Entry 8Y81 (electron microscopy, 2.89 A resolution); this record covers chains A and B of the 6 polymer chains in the assembly.

# Chain A
Molecule: High affinity immunoglobulin epsilon receptor subunit alpha
From: Rattus norvegicus
Reference sequence: P12371 (FCERA_RAT); residues 1-245 here = UniProt positions 1-245
Amino-acid sequence (245 residues; each row starts with the number of its first residue):
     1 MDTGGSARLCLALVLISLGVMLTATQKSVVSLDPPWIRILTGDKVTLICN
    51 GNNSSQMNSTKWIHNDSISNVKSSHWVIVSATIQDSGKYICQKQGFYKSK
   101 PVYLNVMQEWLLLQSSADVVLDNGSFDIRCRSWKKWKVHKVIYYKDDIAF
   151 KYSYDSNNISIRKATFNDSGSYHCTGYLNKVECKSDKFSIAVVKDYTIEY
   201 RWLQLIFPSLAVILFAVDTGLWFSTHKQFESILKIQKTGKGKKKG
Unresolved in the structure: 1-24, 237-245
Disulfides: C49-C91, C130-C174
Covalent attachments: N-acetylglucosamine (NAG) linked to N65, N158, N167
Curated features (UniProtKB/Swiss-Prot):
  - glycosylation (N-linked (GlcNAc...) asparagine): N52, N53, N58, N65, N123, N158, N167
From the paper describing this entry:
  - binding site for cholesterol hemisuccinate: L214, V217

# Chain B
Molecule: High affinity immunoglobulin epsilon receptor subunit beta
From: Rattus norvegicus
Reference sequence: P13386 (FCERB_RAT); numbering as in UniProt (aligned over 1-243)
Amino-acid sequence (243 residues; row label = number of the first residue in the row):
     1 MDTENKSRADLALPNPQESPSAPDIELLEASPPAKALPEKPASPPPQQTW
    51 QSFLKKELEFLGVTQVLVGLICLCFGTVVCSTLQTSDFDDEVLLLYRAGY
   101 PFWGAVLFVLSGFLSIMSERKNTLYLVRGSLGANIVSSIAAGLGIAILIL
   151 NLSNNSAYMNYCKDITEDDGCFVTSFITELVLMLLFLTILAFCSAVLLII
   201 YRIGQEFERSKVPDDRLYEELHVYSPIYSALEDTREASAPVVS
Unresolved in the structure: 1-49, 208-243
Disulfides: C162-C171
Curated features (UniProtKB/Swiss-Prot):
  - modified residue: Y218 (Phosphotyrosine), Y224 (Phosphotyrosine), S225 (Phosphoserine), Y228 (Phosphotyrosine)
From the paper describing this entry:
  - binding site for cholesterol hemisuccinate: V63, L67, L70, R120

# How chain A and chain B interact
Pairs across the interface (51; chain A residue first):
  T25(A) - Y161(B)
  Q26(A) - Y161(B)
  K27(A) - Y158(B)  hydrogen bond
  K27(A) - D168(B)  salt bridge
  K27(A) - G170(B)
  K61(A) - D90(B)  salt bridge
  D66(A) - Q84(B)
  D66(A) - S86(B)  hydrogen bond
  D66(A) - D87(B)
  K88(A) - D87(B)  salt bridge
  I90(A) - S86(B)
  I90(A) - D87(B)
  Q92(A) - D89(B)
  Y97(A) - D89(B)
  Y97(A) - E91(B)
  Y97(A) - N154(B)
  Y97(A) - A157(B)
  Y97(A) - Y158(B)  hydrogen bond (side chain-backbone)
  K98(A) - S86(B)  hydrogen bond (side chain-backbone)
  K98(A) - F88(B)  hydrogen bond (side chain-backbone)
  K98(A) - D89(B)  hydrogen bond (backbone-side chain)
  K100(A) - D168(B)
  I198(A) - T166(B)
  I198(A) - D168(B)
  I198(A) - D169(B)
  I198(A) - F172(B)  hydrophobic
  E199(A) - D169(B)
  Y200(A) - T82(B)
  Y200(A) - L83(B)  hydrophobic
  Y200(A) - Q84(B)  hydrogen bond (side chain-backbone)
  Y200(A) - F88(B)  hydrophobic
  Y200(A) - D169(B)
  Y200(A) - F172(B)
  Y200(A) - V173(B)  hydrophobic
  R201(A) - T166(B)
  R201(A) - F172(B)
  W202(A) - T82(B)
  L203(A) - T82(B)
  L203(A) - L83(B)  hydrophobic
  L203(A) - F176(B)
  Q204(A) - F172(B)
  Q204(A) - F176(B)
  Q204(A) - E179(B)  hydrogen bond
  F207(A) - F75(B)  hydrophobic
  F207(A) - F176(B)  hydrophobic
  F207(A) - E179(B)
  F207(A) - L180(B)  hydrophobic
  F207(A) - M183(B)  hydrophobic
  L210(A) - C74(B)  hydrophobic
  L210(A) - F75(B)  hydrophobic
  L214(A) - L67(B)  hydrophobic
Interface residues without a listed pair, chain A (25 interface residues in all): I63, S99, Y196, I206
Interface residues without a listed pair, chain B (31 interface residues in all): I71, V78, T85, E167, C171
From the paper, about this interface:
  - specific contacts: K27(A)-D168(B), K27(A)-Y158(B), K88(A)-D87(B), Y97(A)-Y158(B), Y97(A)-D89(B), K98(A)-D89(B), Y200(A)-F88(B), Y200(A)-V173(B), R201(A)-F172(B), W202(A)-T82(B), L203(A)-L83(B), F207(A)-F75(B) (hydrophobic contact)
  - interface residues, chain A: F207(A), L210(A)
  - interface residues, chain B: F75(B), V78(B)

# Summary
Chain A and chain B form an interface of 25 and 31 residues respectively, with 8 hydrogen bonds and 3 salt
bridges. Among the polar pairs are K27(A)-D168(B), K61(A)-D90(B) and K88(A)-D87(B). The authors report
contacts between K27(A) and D168(B), K27(A) and Y158(B) and K88(A) and D87(B) among others; a hydrophobic
contact between F207(A) and F75(B). From the paper: a binding site for cholesterol hemisuccinate at L214(A),
V217(A) and V63(B) among others; interface residues F207(A), L210(A) and F75(B) among others.
Chain A is High affinity immunoglobulin epsilon receptor subunit alpha and chain B is High affinity
immunoglobulin epsilon receptor subunit beta, both from Rattus norvegicus; the structure, Structure of the
ige-fc bound to its high affinity receptor fc(epsilon)ri, was determined by electron microscopy together with
8Y84, 8Z0T, 8ZGS and 8ZGT from the same study.
